PDB entry 4M37 | X-ray diffraction, 1.70 A resolution | chain A

[Chain A]
Name: Protein arginine N-methyltransferase 7
Organism: Trypanosoma brucei brucei
Notes: EC 2.1.1.-
Reference sequence: Q582G4 (ANM7_TRYB2); residues 36-378 here = UniProt positions 36-378
Chain sequence (343 residues; row label = number of the first residue in the row):
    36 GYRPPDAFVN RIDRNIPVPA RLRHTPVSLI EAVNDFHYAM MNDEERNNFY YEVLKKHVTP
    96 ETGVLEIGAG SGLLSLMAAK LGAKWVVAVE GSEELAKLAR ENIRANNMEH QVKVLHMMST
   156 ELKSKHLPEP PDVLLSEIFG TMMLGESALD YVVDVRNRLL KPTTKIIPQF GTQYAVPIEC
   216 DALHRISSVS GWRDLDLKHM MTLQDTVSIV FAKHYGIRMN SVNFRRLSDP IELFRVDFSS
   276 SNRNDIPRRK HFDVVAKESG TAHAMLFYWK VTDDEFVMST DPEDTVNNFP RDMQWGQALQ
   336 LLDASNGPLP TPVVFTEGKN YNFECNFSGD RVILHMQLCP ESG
Disordered / not traced: 36-37, 375-378
UniProt features mapped onto this chain:
  - active site: E172, E181
Residues lining bound ligands: S-adenosylhomocysteine (SAH): H72, M75, R81, E101, I102, G103, A104, G105, S106, L108, L109, V124, E125, G126, S127, L130, M152, M153, S154, E172, I173, Y186

[In short]
Bound to chain A: S-adenosylhomocysteine. Curated annotation (UniProt) lists active-site residues E172 and
E181.
Chain A is Protein arginine N-methyltransferase 7 (Trypanosoma brucei brucei); the structure, Crystal
structure of Trypanosoma brucei protein arginine methyltransferase 7 complex with AdoHcy, was determined by
X-ray diffraction (same publication as 4M38).
